PDB entry 9MXW | X-ray diffraction, 2.87 A resolution | chains B and C of the 3 polymer chains in the assembly

[Chain B (and C)]
Name: de novo protein with intramolecular isopeptide bond dnIPB-1
Organism: synthetic construct
Notes: chain C of this document is another copy of the same molecule, construct and numbering; everything in this record applies to it too
Chain sequence (111 residues; numbered 1 to 111; the number before each row is that of its first residue):
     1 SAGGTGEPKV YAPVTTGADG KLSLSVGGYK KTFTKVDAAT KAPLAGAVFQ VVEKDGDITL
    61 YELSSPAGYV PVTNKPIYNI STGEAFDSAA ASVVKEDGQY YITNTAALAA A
Unresolved in the structure: 1-6 (chain C: 1-7, 110-111)

[How chain B and chain C interact]
Contacting residue pairs (28; chain B residue first):
  Ala38(B) - Tyr61(C)
  Ala38(B) - Asn74(C)
  Ala38(B) - Lys75(C)
  Ala38(B) - Pro76(C)
  Ala85(B) - Ala91(C)  hydrophobic
  Asp87(B) - Ala38(C)
  Asp87(B) - Thr105(C)  hydrogen bond (backbone-side chain)
  Ser88(B) - Thr105(C)  hydrogen bond (backbone-side chain)
  Ala90(B) - Ala90(C)
  Ala90(B) - Ala91(C)  hydrogen bond (backbone-backbone)
  Ala90(B) - Ser92(C)  hydrogen bond (backbone-backbone)
  Ala91(B) - Val72(C)  hydrophobic
  Ala91(B) - Lys75(C)
  Ala91(B) - Ser92(C)  hydrogen bond (backbone-side chain)
  Ser92(B) - Lys75(C)
  Val93(B) - Ala90(C)
  Val93(B) - Ala91(C)  hydrogen bond (backbone-backbone)
  Val94(B) - Pro76(C)
  Val94(B) - Ala89(C)
  Val94(B) - Ala90(C)  hydrophobic
  Lys95(B) - Ser88(C)
  Lys95(B) - Ala89(C)
  Glu96(B) - Phe86(C)
  Glu96(B) - Ser88(C)
  Thr103(B) - Lys75(C)
  Thr105(B) - Thr73(C)  hydrogen bond (side chain-backbone)
  Thr105(B) - Asn74(C)  hydrogen bond (side chain-backbone)
  Thr105(B) - Lys75(C)  hydrogen bond
Also at the interface, not in a pair above, chain B (17 interface residues in all): Ala39, Lys41, Asp97, Asn104
Also at the interface, not in a pair above, chain C (18 interface residues in all): Lys54, Val70, Ile77, Ala85

[Summary]
17 residues of chain B face 18 of chain C across their interface; the contacts include 9 hydrogen bonds. Polar
contacts include Asp87(B)-Thr105(C), Ser88(B)-Thr105(C) and Ala91(B)-Ser92(C).
Both chains are de novo protein with intramolecular isopeptide bond dnIPB-1 (synthetic construct). Entry 9MXW
(Computationally Designed protein with isopeptide bond dnIPB-1) was determined by X-ray diffraction, deposited
together with 9MXX.
